Entry 3G2K (X-ray diffraction, 2.00 A resolution); this record covers chain A.

[Chain A]
Name: Glycogen phosphorylase, muscle form
From: Oryctolagus cuniculus
Notes: EC 2.4.1.1
UniProt: P00489 (PYGM_RABIT); residues 1-842 here correspond to UniProt positions 2-843 (UniProt number = residue number + 1)
Sequence (842 residues; each row starts with the number of its first residue):
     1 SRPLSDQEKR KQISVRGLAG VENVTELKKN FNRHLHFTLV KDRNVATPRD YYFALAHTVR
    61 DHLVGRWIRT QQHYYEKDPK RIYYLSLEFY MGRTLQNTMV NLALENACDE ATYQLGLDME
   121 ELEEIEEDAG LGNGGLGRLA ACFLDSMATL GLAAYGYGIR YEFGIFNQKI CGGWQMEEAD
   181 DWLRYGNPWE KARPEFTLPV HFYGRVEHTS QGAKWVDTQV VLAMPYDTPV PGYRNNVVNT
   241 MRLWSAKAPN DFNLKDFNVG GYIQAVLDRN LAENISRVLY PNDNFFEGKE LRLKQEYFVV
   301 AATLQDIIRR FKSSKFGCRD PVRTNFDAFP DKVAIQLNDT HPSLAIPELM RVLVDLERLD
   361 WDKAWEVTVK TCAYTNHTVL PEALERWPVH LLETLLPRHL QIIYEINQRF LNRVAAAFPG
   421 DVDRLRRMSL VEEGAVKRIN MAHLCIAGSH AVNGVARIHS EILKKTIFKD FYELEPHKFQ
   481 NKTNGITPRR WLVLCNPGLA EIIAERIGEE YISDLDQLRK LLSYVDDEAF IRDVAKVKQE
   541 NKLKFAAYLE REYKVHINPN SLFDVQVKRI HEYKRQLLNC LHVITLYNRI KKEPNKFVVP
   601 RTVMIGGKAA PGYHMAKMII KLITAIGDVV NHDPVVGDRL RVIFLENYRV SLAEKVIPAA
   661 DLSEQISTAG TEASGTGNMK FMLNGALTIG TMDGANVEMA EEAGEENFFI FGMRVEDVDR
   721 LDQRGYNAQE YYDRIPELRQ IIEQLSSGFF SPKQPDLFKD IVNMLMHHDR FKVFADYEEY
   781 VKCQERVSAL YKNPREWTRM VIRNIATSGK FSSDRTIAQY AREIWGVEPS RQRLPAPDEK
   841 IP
Disordered / not traced: 1-11, 255-260, 315-323, 837-842
Modified residues: Lys-680 ((2S)-2-amino-6-[[3-hydroxy-2-methyl-5-(phosphonooxymethyl)pyridin-4-yl]methylideneamino]hexanoic acid; LLP)
Curated features (UniProtKB/Swiss-Prot):
  - binding site (AMP): Asp-42, Tyr-75, Arg-309 to Cys-318
  - site: Cys-108 (Involved in the association of subunits), Cys-142 (Involved in the association of subunits), Tyr-155 (Can be labeled by an AMP analog)
  - modified residue: Ser-1 (N-acetylserine), Ser-14 (Phosphoserine), Tyr-203 (Phosphotyrosine), Tyr-226 (Phosphotyrosine), Ser-429 (Phosphoserine), Tyr-472 (Phosphotyrosine), Ser-513 (Phosphoserine), Lys-680 (N6-(pyridoxal phosphate)lysine), Ser-746 (Phosphoserine), Ser-747 (Phosphoserine)
Ligand contacts: SKY (1-beta-D-glucopyranosyl-4-naphthalen-2-yl-1H-1,2,3-triazole): Gly-135, Leu-136, Leu-139, Asn-282, Asp-283, Asn-284, Phe-285, Phe-286, Arg-292, Asp-339, His-341, His-377, Thr-378, Ala-383, Val-455, Asn-484, Tyr-573, Glu-672, Ala-673, Ser-674, Gly-675, Thr-676

[Summary]
Chain A binds compound SKY. Curated annotation (UniProt) lists 12 AMP-binding residues.
Chain A is Glycogen phosphorylase, muscle form (Oryctolagus cuniculus); the structure, Crystal structure of
1-(beta-D-glucopyranosyl)-4-substituted-1,2,3-triazole, was determined by X-ray diffraction together with
3G2H, 3G2I, 3G2J, 3G2L and 3G2N from the same study.
